Entry 9CT6 (electron microscopy, 3.56 A resolution); this record covers chains A and E of the 12 polymer chains in the assembly.

== Chain A (and E) ==
Name: Stimulator of interferon genes protein
Organism: Homo sapiens
Notes: chain E of this document is another copy of the same molecule, construct and numbering; everything in this record applies to it too
UniProtKB: Q86WV6 (STING_HUMAN); numbering as in UniProt (aligned over 1-344)
Chain sequence (363 residues; numbered 1 to 363; the number before each row is that of its first residue):
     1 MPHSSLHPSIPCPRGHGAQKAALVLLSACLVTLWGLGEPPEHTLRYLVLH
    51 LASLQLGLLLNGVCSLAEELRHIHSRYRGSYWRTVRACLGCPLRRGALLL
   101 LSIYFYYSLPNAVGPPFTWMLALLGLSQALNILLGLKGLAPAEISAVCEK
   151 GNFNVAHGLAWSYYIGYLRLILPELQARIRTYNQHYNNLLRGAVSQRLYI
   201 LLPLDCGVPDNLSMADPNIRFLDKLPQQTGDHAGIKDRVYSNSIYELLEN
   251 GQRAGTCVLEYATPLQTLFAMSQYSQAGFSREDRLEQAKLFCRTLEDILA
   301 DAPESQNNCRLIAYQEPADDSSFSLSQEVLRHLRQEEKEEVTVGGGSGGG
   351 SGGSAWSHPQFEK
Unresolved in the structure: 1-4, 189-191, 228-237, 318-322, 334-363
Sequence notes: expression tag (345-363)
Small-molecule neighbours:
  - 9IM (1-[(2-chloro-6-fluorophenyl)methyl]-3,3-dimethyl-2-oxo-N-[(2,4,6-trifluorophenyl)methyl]-2,3-dihydro-1H-indole-6-carboxamide): Y46, L49, H50, S53, Y106, N111, V113, G114, P115, M120, L123, L124, S127
  - A1AZ0 (1-[(2E)-4-{5-carbamoyl-2-[(1-ethyl-3-methyl-1H-pyrazole-5-carbonyl)amino]-7-methoxy-1H-1,3-benzimidazol-1-yl}but-2-en-1-yl]-2-[(1-ethyl-3-methyl-1H-pyrazole-5-carbonyl)amino]-7-[3-(morpholin-4-yl)propoxy]-1H-1,3-benzimidazole-5-carboxamide): L159, S162, Y163, G166, Y167, R238, V239, Y240, S241, N242, E260, T263, P264
UniProt features mapped onto this chain:
  - region: E340 to G344 (C-terminal tail (CTT))
  - binding site (2',3'-cGAMP): S162, Y167, R238, T263
  - binding site (3',3'-c-di-GMP): S162, Y167, R238 to S241, T263
  - binding site (2',3'-cUAMP): Y167, R238, T263
  - modified residue: T229 (Phosphothreonine), S241 (Phosphoserine)
  - lipidation (S-palmitoyl cysteine): C88, C91
  - cross-link (Glycyl lysine isopeptide (Lys-Gly)): K20 (interchain with G-Cter in ubiquitin), K150 (interchain with G-Cter in ubiquitin), K236 (interchain with G-Cter in ubiquitin), K338 (interchain with G-Cter in SUMO)
  - natural variant: V147 (V147L: In SAVI), N154 (N154S: In SAVI), V155 (V155M: In SAVI), H232 (H232R: Activated by both 2'-3' linked cGAMP and 3'-3' linked cGAMP), R284 (R284S: Found in a 9-month-old patient who died following a fever and severe neck abscess without indication of any severe bacterial infection)
  - mutagenesis: I10 (I10Q: Abolished ability to induce the production of type I interferon), R14 (R14A: Abolished ability to induce the production of type I interferon), K20 (K20R: Does not affect amount of ubiquitination), L26 (L26A: Reduced homooligomerization and activation in presence of coumpond C53), L30 (L30A: Reduced homooligomerization and activation in presence of coumpond C53), L44 (L44A: Reduced homooligomerization and activation in presence of coumpond C53), E68 (E68A: Abolished ability to induce the production of type I interferon), E69 (E69A: Abolished ability to induce the production of type I interferon), R76 to R78 (Abolishes the endoplasmic reticulum location), C91 (C91S: Abolished inhibition by small-molecule H-151; abolished palmitoylation), Y104 (Y104A: Reduced homooligomerization and activation in presence of coumpond C53), K137 (K137R: Does not affect amount of ubiquitination), 24 further mutagenesis entries in UniProt
Reported in the primary citation:
  - conformationally variable residues (domain motion): H185

== How chain A and chain E interact ==
Contacting residue pairs (9):
  H185(A) - R220(E)
  Y186(A) - R253(E)
  N187(A) - Q252(E)
  L222(A) - N187(E)  hydrogen bond (backbone-side chain)
  L222(A) - N188(E)  hydrogen bond (backbone-side chain)
  D223(A) - Y186(E)
  D223(A) - N187(E)
  K224(A) - H185(E)
  K224(A) - Y186(E)
Other interface residues (no listed pair), chain A (7 interface residues in all): F221

== Summary ==
The chain A/chain E interface involves 7 residues from each chain, with 2 hydrogen bonds. Among the polar
pairs are L222(A)-N187(E) and L222(A)-N188(E). Ligands of chain A: compound A1AZ0 and compound 9IM. The paper
reports conformational variability at H185(A).
Chain A and chain E are both Stimulator of interferon genes protein (Homo sapiens); the structure, HsSTING
with diABZI and C53, apart conformation, was determined by electron microscopy, deposited together with 9CT3,
9CT4 and 9CT5.
